Entry 8JAP (electron microscopy, 3.81 A resolution); this record covers chains A and L of the 3 polymer chains in the assembly.

== Chain A ==
Molecule: Spike glycoprotein
Organism: Severe acute respiratory syndrome coronavirus 2
UniProt: P0DTC2 (SPIKE_SARS2); residues -317 to 222 here correspond to UniProt positions 1-540 (UniProt number = residue number + 318)
Chain sequence (540 residues; each row starts with the number of its first residue; numbers below 1 keep their minus sign (Met-317 is residue -317)):
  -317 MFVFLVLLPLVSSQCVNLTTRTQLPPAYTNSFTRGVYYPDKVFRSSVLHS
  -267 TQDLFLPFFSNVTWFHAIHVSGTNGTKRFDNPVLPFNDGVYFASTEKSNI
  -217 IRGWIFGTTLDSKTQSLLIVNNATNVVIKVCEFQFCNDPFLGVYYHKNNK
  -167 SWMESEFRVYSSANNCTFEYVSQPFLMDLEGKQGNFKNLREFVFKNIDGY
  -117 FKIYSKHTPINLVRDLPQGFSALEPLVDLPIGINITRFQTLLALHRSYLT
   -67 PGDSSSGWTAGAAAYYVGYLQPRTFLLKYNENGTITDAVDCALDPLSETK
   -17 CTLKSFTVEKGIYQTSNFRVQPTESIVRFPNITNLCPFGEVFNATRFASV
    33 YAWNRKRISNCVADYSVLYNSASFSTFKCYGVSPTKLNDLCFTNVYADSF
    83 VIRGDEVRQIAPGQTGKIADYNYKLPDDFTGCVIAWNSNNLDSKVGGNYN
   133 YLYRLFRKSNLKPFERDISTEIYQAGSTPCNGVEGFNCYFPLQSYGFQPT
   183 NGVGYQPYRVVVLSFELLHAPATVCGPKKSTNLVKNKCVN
Not modelled in the structure: -317 to 0, 167, 183-184
Swiss-Prot annotation at these positions:
  - region: Asn-38 to Cys-17 (Putative superantigen), Arg85 to Asp87 (Integrin-binding motif), Asn130 to Phe138 (Immunodominant HLA epitope recognized by the CD8+)
  - glycosylation: Asn-301 (N-linked (GlcNAc...) (complex) asparagine), Asn-257 (N-linked (GlcNAc...) (hybrid) asparagine), Asn-244 (N-linked (GlcNAc...) (complex) asparagine), Asn-196 (N-linked (GlcNAc...) (hybrid) asparagine), Asn-169 (N-linked (GlcNAc...) (complex) asparagine), Asn-153 (N-linked (GlcNAc...) (complex) asparagine), Asn-84 (N-linked (GlcNAc...) (high mannose) asparagine), Asn-36 (N-linked (GlcNAc...) (complex) asparagine), Thr5 (O-linked (GalNAc) threonine), Ser7 (O-linked (HexNAc...) serine), Asn13 (N-linked (GlcNAc...) (complex) asparagine), Asn25 (N-linked (GlcNAc...) (complex) asparagine)
Disulfide bonds: Cys18-Cys43, Cys61-Cys114, Cys73-Cys207, Cys162-Cys170
Glycans and other covalent adducts: N-acetylglucosamine (NAG) linked to Asn13, Asn25
What the authors report for this chain:
  - post-translational modification sites: Asn25

== Chain L ==
Molecule: L chain of W328-6H2 Fab region
Organism: Homo sapiens
Notes: antibody fragment or engineered binder
Chain sequence (112 residues; each row starts with the number of its first residue; numbering starts at 0):
     0 DVVMTQSPLSLSVTPGQPASISCKSSQTLLHSDGQTSFYWYLQKPGQSPQ
    50 LLIYDISSRFSGVPDRFSGSGSGTDFTLKISRVEAEDVGVYYCMQGTQFP
   100 WTFGQGTKVEIK
Not modelled in the structure: 0, 98, 106
Disulfide bonds: Cys22-Cys92

== Interface between chain A and chain L ==
Contacting residue pairs - 4 pairs, chain A then chain L:
  Arg28(A) - Asp32(L)  salt bridge
  Asn122(A) - Ser57(L)
  Val127(A) - Thr35(L)
  Tyr131(A) - Gln34(L)
Interface residues without a listed pair, chain A (7 interface residues in all): Ser125, Lys126, Asn132
Interface residues without a listed pair, chain L (8 interface residues in all): Leu28, Gly33, Asp54, Ile55

== In short ==
7 residues of chain A and 8 residues of chain L are in contact, with 1 salt bridge. The salt-bridged pair is
Arg28(A)-Asp32(L). N-acetylglucosamine is covalently linked to Asn13(A) and Asn25(A). The paper reports a
modification site at Asn25(A).
Chain A is Spike glycoprotein (Severe acute respiratory syndrome coronavirus 2) and chain L is L chain of
W328-6H2 Fab region (Homo sapiens); the structure, Cryo-EM structure of SARS-CoV-2 WT RBD in complex with
W328-6H2 (local refinement), was determined by electron microscopy (same publication as 8JAG and 8JAM).
